PDB entry 6TMK | electron microscopy, 2.90 A resolution | chains B and R of the 90 polymer chains in the assembly

== Chain B ==
Name: subunit b
Source organism: Toxoplasma gondii (strain ATCC 50853 / GT1)
UniProtKB: S7V2T0 (S7V2T0_TOXGG); residue numbers follow UniProt; this construct covers 1-571
Amino-acid sequence (571 residues; each row starts with the number of its first residue):
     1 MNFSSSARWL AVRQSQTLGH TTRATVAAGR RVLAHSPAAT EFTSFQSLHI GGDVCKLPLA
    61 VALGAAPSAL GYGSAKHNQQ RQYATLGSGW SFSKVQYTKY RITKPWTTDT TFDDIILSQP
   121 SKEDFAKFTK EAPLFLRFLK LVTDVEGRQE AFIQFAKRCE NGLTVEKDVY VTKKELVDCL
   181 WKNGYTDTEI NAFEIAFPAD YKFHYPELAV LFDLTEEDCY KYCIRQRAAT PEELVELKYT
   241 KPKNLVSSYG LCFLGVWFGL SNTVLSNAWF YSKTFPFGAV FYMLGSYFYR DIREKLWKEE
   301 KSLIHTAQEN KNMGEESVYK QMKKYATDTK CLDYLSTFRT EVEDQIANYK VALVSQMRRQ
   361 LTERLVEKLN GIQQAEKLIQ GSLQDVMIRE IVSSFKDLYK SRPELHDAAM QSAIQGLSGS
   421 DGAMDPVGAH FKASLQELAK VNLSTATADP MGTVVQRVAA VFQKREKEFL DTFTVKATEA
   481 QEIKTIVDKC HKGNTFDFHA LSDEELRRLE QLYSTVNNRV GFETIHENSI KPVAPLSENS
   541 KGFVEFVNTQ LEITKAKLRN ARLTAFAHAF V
Not modelled in the structure: 1-82, 419-423
Sequence notes: conflict Leu-48 (Ser in S7V2T0), Thr-472 (Ala in S7V2T0)

== Chain R ==
Name: ATPTG12
Source organism: Toxoplasma gondii (strain ATCC 50853 / GT1)
UniProtKB: A0A125YKF7 (A0A125YKF7_TOXGG); numbering as in UniProt (aligned over 1-134)
Amino-acid sequence (134 residues; each row starts with the number of its first residue):
     1 MLNFIPKRCP SVSLLFGKRP VQRIEVGQAR HQLEIPVETI EKIYEGVDSR LEYHNKDYNA
    61 MKWKDFMKLK LDAYHLLEAS QSETAAKSAL SDLNWFSDLA DIYSGQQTMA EMDVALKAQG
   121 EQKLSYPIQG KNIK
Not modelled in the structure: 134

== Interface between chain B and chain R ==
Contacting residue pairs - 109 pairs, chain B then chain R:
  Thr-85(B) / His-54(R)  hydrogen bond (backbone-side chain)
  Leu-86(B) / His-54(R)
  Cys-179(B) / Leu-14(R)  hydrogen bond (side chain-backbone)
  Leu-180(B) / Leu-15(R)  hydrophobic
  Trp-181(B) / Arg-23(R)  hydrogen bond (backbone-side chain)
  Trp-181(B) / Ile-24(R)
  Trp-181(B) / Glu-25(R)
  Trp-181(B) / Gln-32(R)
  Lys-182(B) / Gln-22(R)
  Lys-182(B) / Arg-23(R)  hydrogen bond (backbone-backbone)
  Asn-183(B) / Leu-14(R)  hydrogen bond (side chain-backbone)
  Asn-183(B) / Leu-15(R)
  Asn-183(B) / Phe-16(R)
  Asn-183(B) / Arg-19(R)
  Asn-183(B) / Val-21(R)
  Asn-183(B) / Gln-22(R)  hydrogen bond
  Gly-184(B) / Arg-19(R)
  Gly-184(B) / Val-21(R)
  Gly-184(B) / Arg-23(R)
  Tyr-185(B) / Leu-15(R)
  Tyr-185(B) / Lys-18(R)
  Tyr-185(B) / Arg-19(R)
  Tyr-185(B) / Arg-23(R)  hydrogen bond (backbone-side chain)
  Glu-189(B) / Arg-19(R)  salt bridge
  Phe-212(B) / Leu-15(R)  hydrophobic
  Phe-212(B) / Lys-18(R)
  Leu-214(B) / Leu-14(R)  hydrophobic
  Leu-214(B) / Lys-18(R)
  Asp-218(B) / Pro-10(R)
  Asp-218(B) / Ser-11(R)  hydrogen bond (side chain-backbone)
  Tyr-222(B) / Ser-11(R)
  Tyr-222(B) / Val-12(R)
  Tyr-222(B) / Leu-14(R)  hydrophobic
  Arg-225(B) / Ser-11(R)  hydrogen bond (side chain-backbone)
  Arg-225(B) / Asn-55(R)
  Arg-225(B) / Asp-57(R)  salt bridge
  Asn-312(B) / Gly-27(R)
  Asn-312(B) / Gln-28(R)
  Gly-314(B) / Leu-77(R)
  Glu-315(B) / Val-26(R)
  Glu-315(B) / Gly-27(R)  hydrogen bond (side chain-backbone)
  Glu-316(B) / Gly-27(R)
  Glu-316(B) / Gln-28(R)  hydrogen bond (side chain-backbone)
  Ser-317(B) / Ser-80(R)
  Val-318(B) / Ala-73(R)
  Val-318(B) / Leu-76(R)  hydrophobic
  Tyr-319(B) / His-31(R)
  Tyr-319(B) / Gln-32(R)  hydrogen bond (side chain-backbone)
  Tyr-319(B) / Leu-33(R)  hydrophobic
  Lys-320(B) / Ser-80(R)  hydrogen bond
  Gln-321(B) / Leu-76(R)
  Gln-321(B) / Ala-79(R)
  Gln-321(B) / Ser-80(R)
  Met-322(B) / Leu-76(R)  hydrophobic
  Tyr-325(B) / Ala-86(R)  hydrogen bond (side chain-backbone)
  Tyr-325(B) / Lys-87(R)
  Asp-328(B) / Ser-88(R)  hydrogen bond
  Asp-328(B) / Ala-89(R)  hydrogen bond (side chain-backbone)
  Leu-335(B) / Trp-95(R)  hydrophobic
  Leu-335(B) / Leu-99(R)  hydrophobic
  Val-342(B) / Tyr-103(R)  hydrophobic
  Gln-345(B) / Tyr-103(R)  hydrogen bond
  Ile-346(B) / Ala-110(R)  hydrophobic
  Tyr-349(B) / Glu-111(R)  hydrogen bond
  Lys-350(B) / Ala-110(R)
  Lys-350(B) / Val-114(R)
  Leu-353(B) / Glu-111(R)
  Met-357(B) / Ala-118(R)  hydrophobic
  Leu-470(B) / Gln-129(R)  hydrogen bond (backbone-side chain)
  Leu-470(B) / Ile-133(R)  hydrophobic
  Asp-471(B) / Gln-129(R)
  Thr-474(B) / Pro-127(R)
  Thr-474(B) / Ile-133(R)
  Val-475(B) / Pro-127(R)
  Val-475(B) / Ile-128(R)  hydrophobic
  Val-475(B) / Gln-129(R)  hydrogen bond (backbone-backbone)
  Lys-476(B) / Gln-129(R)
  Ala-477(B) / Gln-129(R)
  Val-516(B) / Tyr-126(R)  hydrophobic
  Asn-517(B) / Tyr-126(R)  hydrogen bond
  Phe-522(B) / Ser-125(R)
  Phe-522(B) / Tyr-126(R)  hydrophobic
  Thr-524(B) / Gln-119(R)
  Ile-525(B) / Ala-115(R)  hydrophobic
  Ile-525(B) / Gln-119(R)
  Ile-530(B) / Glu-111(R)
  Ile-530(B) / Met-112(R)  hydrophobic
  Lys-531(B) / Thr-108(R)  hydrogen bond (backbone-side chain)
  Ala-534(B) / Asp-101(R)
  Leu-536(B) / Ser-97(R)
  Leu-536(B) / Asp-101(R)
  Ser-537(B) / Ser-97(R)
  Asn-539(B) / Asp-98(R)  hydrogen bond
  Ser-540(B) / Asp-101(R)  hydrogen bond
  Phe-543(B) / Ile-102(R)  hydrophobic
  Val-547(B) / Met-112(R)
  Gln-550(B) / Met-112(R)
  Leu-551(B) / Thr-108(R)
  Leu-551(B) / Met-112(R)
  Thr-554(B) / Met-112(R)
  Thr-554(B) / Leu-116(R)
  Leu-558(B) / Ala-115(R)
  Leu-558(B) / Gln-119(R)
  Arg-562(B) / Gln-119(R)
  Phe-566(B) / Tyr-126(R)
  His-568(B) / Lys-123(R)
  Ala-569(B) / Leu-124(R)
  Ala-569(B) / Tyr-126(R)  hydrophobic
  Phe-570(B) / Tyr-126(R)  hydrophobic
Also at the interface, not in a pair above, chain B (78 interface residues in all): Ala-84, Thr-186, Asp-213, Cys-219, Lys-221, Cys-331, Phe-338, Glu-343, Ala-480, Tyr-513, Val-533, Pro-535, Ala-561, Ala-565
Also at the interface, not in a pair above, chain R (64 interface residues in all): Ala-85, Leu-90, Ser-104, Gly-105, Gln-106, Gln-107, Met-109, Asp-113, Glu-121

== Overview ==
Chain B and chain R form an interface of 78 and 64 residues respectively; the contacts include 24 hydrogen
bonds and 2 salt bridges. Among the polar pairs are Glu-189(B)/Arg-19(R), Arg-225(B)/Asp-57(R) and
Thr-85(B)/His-54(R).
Here chain B is subunit b and chain R is ATPTG12, both from Toxoplasma gondii (strain ATCC 50853 / GT1). Entry
6TMK (Cryo-EM structure of Toxoplasma gondii mitochondrial ATP synthase dimer, composite model) was determined
by electron microscopy, deposited together with 6TMG, 6TMH, 6TMI, 6TMJ and 6TML.
